Entry 8VB9 (electron microscopy, 2.80 A resolution); this record covers chains A and F of the 3 polymer chains in the assembly.

== Chain A ==
Name: HIV-1 reverse transcriptase/ribonuclease H P66 subunit
Organism: Human immunodeficiency virus 1
Reference sequence: P03366 (POL_HV1B1); residues 1-555 here correspond to UniProt positions 600-1154 (UniProt number = residue number + 599)
Sequence (557 residues; each row starts with the number of its first residue; numbers below 1 keep their minus sign (Met-1 is residue -1)):
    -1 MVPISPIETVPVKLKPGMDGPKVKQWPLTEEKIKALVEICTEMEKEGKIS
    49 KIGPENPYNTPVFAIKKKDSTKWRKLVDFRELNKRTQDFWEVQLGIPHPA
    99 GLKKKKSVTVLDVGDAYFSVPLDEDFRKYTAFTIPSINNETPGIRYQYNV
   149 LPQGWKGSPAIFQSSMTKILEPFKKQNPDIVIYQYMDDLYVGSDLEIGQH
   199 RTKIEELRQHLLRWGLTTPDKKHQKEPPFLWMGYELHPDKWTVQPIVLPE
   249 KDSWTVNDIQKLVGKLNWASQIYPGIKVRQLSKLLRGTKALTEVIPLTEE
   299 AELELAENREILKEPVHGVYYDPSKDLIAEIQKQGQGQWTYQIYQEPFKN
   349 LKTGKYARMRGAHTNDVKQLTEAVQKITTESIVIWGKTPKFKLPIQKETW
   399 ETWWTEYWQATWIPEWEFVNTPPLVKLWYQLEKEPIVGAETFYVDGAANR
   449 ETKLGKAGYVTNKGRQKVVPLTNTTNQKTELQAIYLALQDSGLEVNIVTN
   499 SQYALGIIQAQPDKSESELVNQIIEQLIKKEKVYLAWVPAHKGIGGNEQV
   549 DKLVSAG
Unresolved in the structure: -1 to 0, 540-555
Construct notes: expression tag (-1 to 0); engineered mutation Ser280 (Cys879 in P03366), Asn498 (Asp1097 in P03366)
Bound ions: Mg2+ site 1: Asp110, Val111, Asp185 (together with 2'-deoxyadenosine 5'-triphosphate); Mg2+ site 2 near Asp110 (its only coordinating residue here)
Small-molecule neighbours: 2'-deoxyadenosine 5'-triphosphate (DTP): Ile63, Lys65, Arg72, Leu74, Asp110, Val111, Gly112, Asp113, Ala114, Tyr115, Gln151, Gly152, Met184, Asp185, Lys220
Curated features (UniProtKB/Swiss-Prot):
  - region: Phe227 to His235 (RT 'primer grip')
  - motif: Trp398 to Trp414 (Tryptophan repeat motif)
  - binding site (Mg(2+)): Asp110, Asp185, Asp186, Asp443, Glu478, Asp549
  - site: Trp401 (Essential for RT p66/p51 heterodimerization), Trp414 (Essential for RT p66/p51 heterodimerization), Phe440, Tyr441 (Cleavage)
Reported in the primary citation:
  - catalytic residues: Lys220 (proposed by the authors, not directly observed)
  - mutagenesis - K220L, K220M: decreased catalytic activity on 2'-deoxyadenosine 5'-triphosphate
  - mutagenesis - K220L, K220M: unchanged binding to 2'-deoxyadenosine 5'-triphosphate
  - mutagenesis - K220L, K220M: decreased growth

== Chain F ==
Molecule: 38-nt DNA strand
Sequence (38 nucleotides; each row starts with the number of its first residue; numbers below 1 keep their minus sign (DT-4 is residue -4)):
    -4 TAATTCCCCCCCTTCGGTGCTTTGCACCGAAGGGGGGG
Unresolved in the structure: -4
Modified positions: OMC (o2'-methylycytidine-5'-monophosphate) at position 2; OMC (o2'-methylycytidine-5'-monophosphate) at position 4
Small-molecule neighbours: 2'-deoxyadenosine 5'-triphosphate (DTP): DT0, DC1, DG33

== Interface between chain A and chain F ==
Residue-residue contacts - 70 pairs, chain A then chain F:
  Trp24(A) - DT-1(F)  stacking on the base
  Phe61(A) - DT-1(F)  sugar contact
  Phe61(A) - DT0(F)  sugar contact
  Ile63(A) - DT0(F)  base contact
  Lys66(A) - DG32(F)  salt bridge to the phosphate
  Leu74(A) - DT0(F)  base contact
  Asp76(A) - DT0(F)  sugar contact
  Arg78(A) - DT-1(F)  hydrogen bond to the base
  Arg78(A) - DT0(F)  sugar contact
  Arg78(A) - DC1(F)  phosphate contact
  Asn81(A) - DC1(F)  sugar contact
  Glu89(A) - OMC_2(F)  phosphate contact
  Glu89(A) - DC3(F)  phosphate contact
  Gln91(A) - DC3(F)  sugar contact
  Leu92(A) - OMC_4(F)  sugar contact
  Ile94(A) - DC3(F)  base contact
  Ile94(A) - OMC_4(F)  sugar contact
  Ile94(A) - DG31(F)  base contact
  Tyr115(A) - DG33(F)  base contact
  Gly152(A) - DT0(F)  base contact
  Gly152(A) - DC1(F)  sugar contact
  Lys154(A) - DC1(F)  phosphate contact
  Pro157(A) - DC1(F)  base contact
  Pro157(A) - OMC_2(F)  sugar contact
  Gln161(A) - OMC_2(F)  base contact
  Tyr183(A) - DC3(F)  base contact
  Tyr183(A) - DG32(F)  hydrogen bond to the base
  Tyr183(A) - DG33(F)  sugar contact
  Met184(A) - DG33(F)  base contact
  Asp185(A) - DG33(F)  phosphate contact
  Asp186(A) - DG33(F)  phosphate contact
  Met230(A) - DG32(F)  sugar contact
  Gly231(A) - DG32(F)  phosphate contact
  Asn255(A) - DG28(F)  phosphate contact
  Asn255(A) - DG29(F)  hydrogen bond to the phosphate
  Gln258(A) - DG28(F)  sugar contact
  Gln258(A) - DG29(F)  sugar contact
  Lys259(A) - DG29(F)  phosphate contact
  Lys259(A) - DG30(F)  phosphate contact
  Gly262(A) - DG30(F)  sugar contact
  Lys263(A) - DG30(F)  sugar contact
  Lys263(A) - DG31(F)  salt bridge to the phosphate
  Asn265(A) - DC6(F)  phosphate contact
  Trp266(A) - DG31(F)  sugar contact
  Val276(A) - DC7(F)  phosphate contact
  Ser280(A) - DC7(F)  hydrogen bond to the phosphate
  Ser280(A) - DT8(F)  hydrogen bond to the phosphate
  Leu283(A) - DT8(F)  phosphate contact
  Leu283(A) - DT9(F)  phosphate contact
  Arg284(A) - DT8(F)  salt bridge to the phosphate
  Arg284(A) - DT9(F)  phosphate contact
  Gly285(A) - DT9(F)  phosphate contact
  Leu289(A) - DG28(F)  sugar contact
  Lys353(A) - DC6(F)  phosphate contact
  Lys353(A) - DC7(F)  salt bridge to the phosphate
  Ala355(A) - DC7(F)  phosphate contact
  Arg358(A) - DC23(F)  salt bridge to the phosphate
  Gly359(A) - DC22(F)  phosphate contact
  Ala360(A) - DC22(F)  hydrogen bond to the phosphate
  His361(A) - DA21(F)  salt bridge to the phosphate
  Lys374(A) - DC6(F)  phosphate contact
  Arg448(A) - DT18(F)  sugar contact
  Arg448(A) - DG19(F)  salt bridge to the phosphate
  Thr473(A) - DG19(F)  hydrogen bond to the phosphate
  Thr473(A) - DC20(F)  hydrogen bond to the phosphate
  Gln475(A) - DT17(F)  hydrogen bond to the base
  Gln475(A) - DG19(F)  sugar contact
  Lys476(A) - DC20(F)  salt bridge to the phosphate
  Tyr501(A) - DC20(F)  phosphate contact
  Tyr501(A) - DA21(F)  hydrogen bond to the phosphate
Also at the interface, not in a pair above, chain A (57 interface residues in all): Val75, Gly93, Asp110, Gln151, Trp153, Gln242, Lys281, Arg356, Ile505

== Overview ==
The interface between chain A and chain F involves 57 residues on one side and 23 on the other; the contacts
include 10 hydrogen bonds, 8 salt bridges and 1 aromatic stacking contact. Polar pairs include
Arg78(A)-DT-1(F), Tyr183(A)-DG32(F) and Gln475(A)-DT17(F). From the paper: the catalytic residue Lys220(A);
K220L and K220M of chain A reduce catalytic activity on 2'-deoxyadenosine 5'-triphosphate.
Here chain A is HIV-1 reverse transcriptase/ribonuclease H P66 subunit (Human immunodeficiency virus 1) and
chain F is a 38-nt DNA strand. Entry 8VB9 (Kinetic intermediate states of HIV-1 RT DNA synthesis captured by
cryo-EM) was determined by electron microscopy (same publication as 8VB6, 8VB7, 8VB8, 8VBC, 8VBF, 8VBG, 8VBH
and 8VBI).
